Entry 8K28 (electron microscopy, 3.54 A resolution); this record covers chains A and R of the 12 polymer chains in the assembly.

# Chain A
Molecule: Csy1
Source organism: Vibrio phage ICP1_2004_A
UniProtKB: F1D5V8 (F1D5V8_9CAUD); residue numbers follow UniProt; this construct covers 1-179
Chain sequence (179 residues; row label = number of the first residue in the row):
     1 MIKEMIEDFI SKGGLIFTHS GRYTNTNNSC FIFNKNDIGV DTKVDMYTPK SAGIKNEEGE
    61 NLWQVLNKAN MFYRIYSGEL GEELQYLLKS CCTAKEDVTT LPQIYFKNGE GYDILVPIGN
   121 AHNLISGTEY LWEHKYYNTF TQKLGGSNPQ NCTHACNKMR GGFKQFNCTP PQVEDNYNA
Not modelled in the structure: 1, 175-179
Reported in the primary citation:
  - binding site for the 33-nt DNA strand: Ser147, Asn148, Gln150

# Chain R
Molecule: 27-nt DNA strand
Source organism: Vibrio phage ICP1_2004_A
Sequence (27 nucleotides; numbered 1 to 27; the number before each row is that of its first residue):
     1 AGGGACAAAG GGCTTTCCAT TTATTTA

# Chain A / chain R interface
Residue-residue contacts (33; chain A residue first):
  Lys50(A) - DT16(R)  base contact
  Lys50(A) - DC17(R)  sugar contact
  Ser51(A) - DC17(R)  phosphate contact
  Ser51(A) - DC18(R)  phosphate contact
  Ala52(A) - DC17(R)  sugar contact
  Ala52(A) - DC18(R)  phosphate contact
  Gly53(A) - DC18(R)  hydrogen bond to the phosphate
  Lys55(A) - DC18(R)  phosphate contact
  Lys55(A) - DA19(R)  salt bridge to the phosphate
  Asn61(A) - DA19(R)  phosphate contact
  Trp132(A) - DT21(R)  base contact
  Trp132(A) - DA23(R)  hydrogen bond to the base
  Trp132(A) - DT24(R)  base contact
  Tyr137(A) - DT25(R)  stacking on the base
  Tyr137(A) - DT26(R)  hydrogen bond to the base
  Asn138(A) - DT26(R)  base contact
  Asn138(A) - DA27(R)  base contact
  Thr139(A) - DT25(R)  base contact
  Gln150(A) - DC17(R)  hydrogen bond to the base
  Gln150(A) - DC18(R)  hydrogen bond to the base
  His154(A) - DC18(R)  phosphate contact
  Asn157(A) - DC17(R)  phosphate contact
  Asn157(A) - DC18(R)  sugar contact
  Lys158(A) - DA19(R)  sugar contact
  Lys158(A) - DT20(R)  base contact
  Met159(A) - DT20(R)  base contact
  Arg160(A) - DC18(R)  hydrogen bond to the base
  Arg160(A) - DA19(R)  hydrogen bond to the base
  Arg160(A) - DT20(R)  hydrogen bond to the base
  Arg160(A) - DT21(R)  base contact
  Gly161(A) - DT21(R)  hydrogen bond to the base
  Gly161(A) - DA23(R)  phosphate contact
  Asn167(A) - DT26(R)  base contact
Other interface residues (no listed pair), chain A (22 interface residues in all): Gln64, Lys135, Tyr136, Lys143
Other interface residues (no listed pair), chain R (12 interface residues in all): DT15

# Summary
22 residues of chain A face 12 of chain R across their interface; the contacts include 9 hydrogen bonds, 1
salt bridge and 1 aromatic stacking contact. Polar contacts include Trp132(A)-DA23(R), Tyr137(A)-DT26(R) and
Gln150(A)-DC17(R). From the paper: a binding site for the 33-nt DNA strand at Ser147(A), Asn148(A) and
Gln150(A).
Here chain A is Csy1 and chain R is a 27-nt DNA strand, both from Vibrio phage ICP1_2004_A. Entry 8K28 (ICP1
Csy-dsDNA complex (form 1)) was determined by electron microscopy (same publication as 8K0H, 8K0J and 8K0K).
